PDB entry 1Q1J | X-ray diffraction, 2.50 A resolution | chains H and P of the 6 polymer chains in the assembly

== Chain H ==
Molecule: Fab 447-52D, heavy chain
Source organism: Homo sapiens
Notes: antibody fragment or engineered binder
Chain sequence (231 residues; each row starts with the number of its first residue; note: 14 numbers in that range are skipped by the numbering (no residue carries them; nothing is unmodelled there); a row labelled like 52A-52C holds insertion residues (52A, then the next letters in order)):
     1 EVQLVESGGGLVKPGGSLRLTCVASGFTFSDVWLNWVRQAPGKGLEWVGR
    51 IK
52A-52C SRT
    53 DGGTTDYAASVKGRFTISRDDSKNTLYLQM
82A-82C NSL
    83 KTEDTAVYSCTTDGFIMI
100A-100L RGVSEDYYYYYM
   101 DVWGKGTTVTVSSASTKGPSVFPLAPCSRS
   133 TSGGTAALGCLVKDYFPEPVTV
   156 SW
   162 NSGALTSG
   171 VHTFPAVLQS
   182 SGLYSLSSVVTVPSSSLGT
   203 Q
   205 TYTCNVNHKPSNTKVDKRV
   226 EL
Disulfides: Cys-22/Cys-92, Cys-142/Cys-208

== Chain P ==
Molecule: gp120 V3 peptide
Chain sequence (16 residues; row label = number of the first residue in the row; note: 2 numbers in that range are skipped by the numbering (no residue carries them; nothing is unmodelled there)):
   304 CKRIHI
   312 GPGRAFYTTC
Unresolved in the structure: 304, 317-321

== Chain H / chain P interface ==
Residue-residue contacts (21; chain H residue first):
  Trp-33(H) / Pro-313(P)
  Trp-33(H) / Gly-314(P)
  Trp-33(H) / Arg-315(P)
  Arg-50(H) / Pro-313(P)
  Lys-52(H) / Gly-314(P)
  Asp-95(H) / Arg-315(P)  salt bridge
  Glu-100E(H) / Lys-305(P)
  Glu-100E(H) / Arg-306(P)
  Glu-100E(H) / Ile-307(P)
  Asp-100F(H) / Lys-305(P)
  Asp-100F(H) / Arg-306(P)
  Asp-100F(H) / Ile-307(P)  hydrogen bond (backbone-backbone)
  Tyr-100G(H) / Ile-307(P)
  Tyr-100H(H) / Arg-306(P)  hydrogen bond
  Tyr-100H(H) / Ile-307(P)  hydrogen bond (backbone-backbone)
  Tyr-100H(H) / His-308(P)
  Tyr-100H(H) / Ile-309(P)  hydrogen bond (backbone-backbone)
  Tyr-100I(H) / Ile-309(P)
  Tyr-100J(H) / His-308(P)  hydrogen bond
  Tyr-100J(H) / Ile-309(P)  hydrogen bond (backbone-backbone)
  Tyr-100J(H) / Arg-315(P)

== In short ==
10 residues of chain H face 8 of chain P across their interface; the contacts include 6 hydrogen bonds and 1
salt bridge. Among the polar pairs are Asp-95(H)/Arg-315(P), Tyr-100H(H)/Arg-306(P) and
Tyr-100J(H)/His-308(P).
Here chain H is Fab 447-52D, heavy chain (Homo sapiens) and chain P is gp120 V3 peptide. Entry 1Q1J (Crystal
Structure Analysis of anti-HIV-1 Fab 447-52D in complex with V3 peptide) was determined by X-ray diffraction.
